Entry 8TR8 (electron microscopy, 2.21 A resolution); this record covers chains A and B of the 3 polymer chains in the assembly.

# Chain A (and B)
Molecule: P2X purinoceptor 7
Notes: chain B of this document is another copy of the same molecule, construct and numbering; everything in this record applies to it too
Reference sequence: Q64663 (P2RX7_RAT); residues 1-595 here = UniProt positions 1-595
Sequence (595 residues; row label = number of the first residue in the row):
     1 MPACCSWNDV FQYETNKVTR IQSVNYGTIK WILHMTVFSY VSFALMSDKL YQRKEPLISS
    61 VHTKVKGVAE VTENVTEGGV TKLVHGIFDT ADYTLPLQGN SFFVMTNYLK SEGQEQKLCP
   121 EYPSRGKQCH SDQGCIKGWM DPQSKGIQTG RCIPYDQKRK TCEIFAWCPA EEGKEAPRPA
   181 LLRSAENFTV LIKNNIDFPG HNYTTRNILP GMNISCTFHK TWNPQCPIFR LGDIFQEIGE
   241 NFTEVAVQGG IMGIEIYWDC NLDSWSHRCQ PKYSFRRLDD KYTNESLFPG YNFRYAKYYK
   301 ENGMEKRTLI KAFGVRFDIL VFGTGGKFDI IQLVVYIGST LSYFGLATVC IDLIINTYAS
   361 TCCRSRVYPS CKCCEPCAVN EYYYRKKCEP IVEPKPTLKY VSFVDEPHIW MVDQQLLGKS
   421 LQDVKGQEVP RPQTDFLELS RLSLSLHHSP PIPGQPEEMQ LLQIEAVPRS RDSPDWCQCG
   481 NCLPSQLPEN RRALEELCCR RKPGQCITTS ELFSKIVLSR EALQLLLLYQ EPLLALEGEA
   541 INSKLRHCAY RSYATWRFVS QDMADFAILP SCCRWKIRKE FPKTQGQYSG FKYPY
Disordered / not traced: 1-5, 75-80, 441-472
Swiss-Prot annotation at these positions:
  - region: Ser360 to Cys377 (C-cys anchor)
  - binding site (ATP): Thr189, Arg294, Lys311
  - binding site (Na(+)): Ser342
  - binding site (Zn(2+)): Cys479, Cys499, Cys506, Cys572
  - binding site (GTP): Arg546, His547, Tyr550, Ala567, Lys583, Ser589, Gly590
  - site: Ser342 (Selectivity filter 1)
  - modified residue: Arg125 (ADP-ribosylarginine)
  - lipidation (S-palmitoyl cysteine): Cys4, Cys362, Cys363, Cys374, Cys377
  - glycosylation (N-linked (GlcNAc...) asparagine): Asn74, Asn187, Asn202, Asn213, Asn241, Asn284
  - mutagenesis: Phe88 (F88A: Decreases inhibitory potencies of antagonists), Phe103 (F103A: Decreases inhibitory potencies of antagonists), Arg125 (R125A: Moderately decreases the affinity for BzATP. Does not affect the binding affinity of ATP), Gln143 (Q143A: Reduces the affinity for both ATP and BzATP), Ile214 (I214A: Does not significantly affect the affinity for either ATP or BzATP), Lys297 (K297V: Does not affect the inhibitory potency of the tested antagonists)
Cystine bridges: Cys119-Cys168, Cys129-Cys152, Cys135-Cys162, Cys216-Cys226, Cys260-Cys269
Covalent attachments: N-acetylglucosamine (NAG) linked to Asn187, Asn241; palmitic acid (PLM) linked to Ser360, Cys362, Cys363, Cys374, Cys377
Ion coordination: Na+: Ser342 (shared with Ser342(B) of chain B; 1 residue of chain C); Zn2+ site 1: Cys477, Cys479, Cys482, Cys498; Zn2+ site 2: Cys479, Cys499, Cys506, Cys572
Small-molecule neighbours:
  - GDP (guanosine-5'-diphosphate): Arg546, His547, Tyr550, Ala564, Asp565, Ala567, Ile568, Leu569, Arg574, Arg578, Lys583, Gln587, Tyr588, Ser589, Gly590, Phe591, Lys592
  - KEI (N-{[(3s,5s,7s)-adamantan-1-yl]methyl}-2-chloro-5-{3-[(3-hydroxypropyl)amino]propyl}benzamide), molecule 1: Val84, His85, Gly86, Ile87, Phe88, Ala91, Asp92, Tyr93, Thr94, Leu95, Phe103, Met105, Tyr108, Lys110, Phe293, Tyr295, Lys297, Ile310, Ala312
  - KEI, molecule 2: Gln116, Trp167, Tyr298, Glu305
Reported in the primary citation:
  - Na+ coordination: Ser342
  - conformationally variable residues (loop rearrangement): Phe88 to Asn100
  - binding site for KEI: Phe88, Asp92, Leu95, Phe103, Met105, Tyr108, Lys110, Phe293, Tyr295, Tyr298, Ile310, Ala312
  - mutagenesis - Y298A: abolished expression

# How chain A and chain B interact
Residue-residue contacts (168):
  Asn8(A) with Gln22(B), hydrogen bond
  Val10(A) with Trp31(B), hydrogen bond (backbone-side chain)
  Phe11(A) with Ser23(B); Val24(B); Thr28(B)
  Gln12(A) with Arg20(B), hydrogen bond; Ile21(B); Lys30(B), hydrogen bond (backbone-side chain)
  Tyr13(A) with Thr19(B); Arg20(B); Ile21(B), hydrogen bond (backbone-backbone); Lys30(B); Thr348(B), hydrogen bond (side chain-backbone); Ile351(B), hydrophobic; Asp352(B), hydrogen bond
  Glu14(A) with Val18(B); Thr19(B)
  Thr15(A) with Val18(B); Thr19(B), hydrogen bond (backbone-backbone); Asp352(B), hydrogen bond; Lys387(B), hydrogen bond
  Asn16(A) with Asn16(B); Lys17(B); Val18(B); Lys387(B), hydrogen bond (backbone-side chain)
  Lys17(A) with Lys17(B), hydrogen bond (backbone-backbone); Val18(B); Thr19(B), hydrogen bond; Lys386(B); Lys387(B)
  Val18(A) with Lys387(B), hydrogen bond (backbone-backbone); Cys388(B); Glu389(B), hydrogen bond (backbone-backbone)
  Thr19(A) with Glu389(B); Ile391(B)
  Arg20(A) with Tyr384(B), hydrogen bond; Cys388(B); Glu389(B), hydrogen bond (backbone-backbone); Pro390(B); Ile391(B), hydrogen bond (backbone-backbone)
  Ile21(A) with Ile391(B)
  Gln22(A) with Ile391(B), hydrogen bond (backbone-backbone); Val392(B); Glu393(B), hydrogen bond (backbone-backbone)
  Ser23(A) with Glu393(B), hydrogen bond
  Ile58(A) with Glu255(B); Arg276(B); Phe322(B), hydrophobic
  Ser60(A) with Leu278(B); Arg316(B), hydrogen bond; Asp318(B), hydrogen bond
  Val61(A) with Arg316(B), hydrogen bond (backbone-side chain)
  His62(A) with Ile251(B); Gly290(B); Tyr291(B)
  Lys64(A) with Phe288(B); Asn292(B), hydrogen bond (side chain-backbone)
  Lys66(A) with Pro142(B); Phe288(B)
  Gly67(A) with Met140(B); Pro142(B)
  Val68(A) with Met140(B), hydrogen bond (backbone-side chain); Asp141(B); Lys145(B); Gly146(B)
  Glu70(A) with Ile147(B)
  His85(A) with Phe165(B)
  Gly86(A) with Gln116(B); Phe165(B)
  Ile87(A) with Gln116(B), hydrogen bond (backbone-side chain); Lys145(B); Ile147(B), hydrophobic; Phe165(B), hydrophobic; Ala166(B), hydrophobic; Trp167(B)
  Asp89(A) with Lys145(B); Trp167(B); Arg294(B), salt bridge; Arg307(B), salt bridge
  Thr90(A) with Lys145(B); Arg294(B), hydrogen bond
  Ala91(A) with Arg294(B); Ala296(B), hydrophobic; Tyr298(B), hydrogen bond (backbone-side chain); Arg307(B); Leu309(B), hydrophobic
  Asp92(A) with Trp167(B), hydrogen bond; Tyr298(B), hydrogen bond; Arg307(B), salt bridge
  Pro96(A) with Phe293(B), hydrophobic
  Gln98(A) with Tyr291(B); Asn292(B), hydrogen bond (side chain-backbone); Phe293(B); Arg316(B), hydrogen bond (backbone-side chain)
  Gly99(A) with Arg316(B)
  Glu112(A) with Lys300(B), salt bridge
  Leu191(A) with Leu287(B); Phe288(B), hydrophobic
  Lys193(A) with Thr283(B); Leu287(B), hydrogen bond (side chain-backbone); Phe288(B), hydrogen bond (side chain-backbone)
  Asn195(A) with Arg276(B), hydrogen bond; Leu278(B), hydrogen bond (side chain-backbone)
  Asp197(A) with Glu255(B); Arg276(B)
  Pro199(A) with Phe322(B), hydrophobic
  Thr204(A) with Arg276(B)
  Arg206(A) with Asp280(B), salt bridge
  Ile214(A) with Asn284(B); Ser286(B); Leu287(B), hydrophobic
  Lys297(A) with Tyr298(B)
  Ile330(A) with Tyr40(B)
  Ile331(A) with Ala44(B), hydrophobic; Ser47(B); Asp48(B); Leu50(B), hydrophobic
  Val334(A) with Tyr343(B), hydrogen bond (backbone-side chain)
  Val335(A) with Tyr336(B), hydrophobic; Ser339(B)
  Ile337(A) with Tyr343(B)
  Gly338(A) with Ser339(B); Tyr343(B)
  Ser339(A) with Ser339(B)
  Leu341(A) with Ser342(B)
  Ser342(A) with Ser342(B), hydrogen bond
  Val379(A) with Pro394(B)
  Tyr382(A) with Ile391(B); Val392(B); Pro394(B); Asp562(B), hydrogen bond; Tyr595(B)
  Tyr383(A) with Ile391(B), hydrophobic; Glu393(B)
  Arg385(A) with Tyr595(B), hydrogen bond
  Lys386(A) with Glu389(B), salt bridge; Ile391(B); Asp562(B), salt bridge
  Glu389(A) with Lys17(B), salt bridge
  Val404(A) with Leu533(B), hydrophobic
  Gln427(A) with Asn8(B)
  Thr434(A) with Tyr529(B); Gln530(B), hydrogen bond
  Phe436(A) with Arg551(B); Ser552(B); Thr555(B); Gln561(B)
  Leu437(A) with Thr434(B); Asp435(B); Thr555(B); Val559(B)
  Leu439(A) with Leu526(B); Tyr529(B), hydrophobic; Gln530(B)
  Ser440(A) with Ile516(B)
  Arg500(A) with Leu533(B)
  Gln505(A) with Leu533(B)
  Cys506(A) with Leu533(B)
  Thr509(A) with Leu533(B)
  Ser510(A) with Pro532(B); Leu533(B)
  Leu512(A) with Leu525(B), hydrophobic; Leu528(B), hydrophobic
  Tyr529(A) with Leu437(B)
  Trp556(A) with Tyr529(B), hydrogen bond (side chain-backbone); Pro532(B), hydrophobic
  Arg557(A) with Tyr529(B); Pro532(B)
Also at the interface, not in a pair above, chain A (87 interface residues in all): Val24, Ser59, Ile208, Tyr295, Asp329, Arg364, Ala378, Glu438, Ile507, Lys515, Ile516, Thr555
Also at the interface, not in a pair above, chain B (97 interface residues in all): Tyr26, Gly27, Leu95, Pro289, Tyr295, Leu320, Ala347, Lys395, Glu438, Cys548, Tyr593

# In short
87 residues of chain A and 97 residues of chain B are in contact; the contacts include 43 hydrogen bonds and 8
salt bridges. Among the polar pairs are Asp89(A)-Arg294(B), Asp89(A)-Arg307(B) and Asp92(A)-Arg307(B). From
the paper: a binding site for KEI at Phe88(A), Asp92(A) and Leu95(A) among others; Y298A of chain A abolishes
expression.
Both chains are P2X purinoceptor 7. Entry 8TR8 (Cryo-EM structure of the rat P2X7 receptor in complex with the
allosteric antagonist AZD9056) was determined by electron microscopy, deposited together with 8TR6, 8TR7,
8TRA, 8TRB and 8TRK.
